Entry 6WFU (electron microscopy, 3.03 A resolution); this record covers chains C and D of the 60 polymer chains in the assembly.

[Chain C (and D)]
Molecule: VP1 capsid
From: Bat adeno-associated virus
Notes: chain D of this document is another copy of the same molecule, construct and numbering; everything in this record applies to it too
UniProtKB: A0A2Z4K548 (A0A2Z4K548_9VIRU); numbering as in UniProt (aligned over 209-721)
Chain sequence (513 residues; row label = number of the first residue in the row):
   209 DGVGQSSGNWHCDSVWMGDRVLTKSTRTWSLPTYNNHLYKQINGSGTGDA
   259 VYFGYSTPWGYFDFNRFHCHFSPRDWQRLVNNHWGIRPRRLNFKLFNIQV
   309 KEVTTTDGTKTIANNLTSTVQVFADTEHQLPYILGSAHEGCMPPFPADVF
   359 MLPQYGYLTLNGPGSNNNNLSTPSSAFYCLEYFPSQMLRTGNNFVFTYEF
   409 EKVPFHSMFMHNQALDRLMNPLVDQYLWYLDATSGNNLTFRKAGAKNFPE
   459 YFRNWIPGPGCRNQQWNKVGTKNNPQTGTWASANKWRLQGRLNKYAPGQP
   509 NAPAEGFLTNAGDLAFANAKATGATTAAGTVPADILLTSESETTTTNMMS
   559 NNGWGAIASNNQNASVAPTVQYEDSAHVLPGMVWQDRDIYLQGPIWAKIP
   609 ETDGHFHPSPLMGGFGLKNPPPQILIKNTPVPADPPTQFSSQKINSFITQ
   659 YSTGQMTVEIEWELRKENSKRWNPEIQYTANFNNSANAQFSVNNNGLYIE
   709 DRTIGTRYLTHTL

[Chain C / chain D interface]
Contacting residue pairs (106; chain C residue first):
  Asp-209(C) / Gln-213(D)  hydrogen bond
  Val-211(C) / Gly-212(D)
  Tyr-247(C) / Phe-353(D)  hydrophobic
  Tyr-247(C) / Ala-355(D)  hydrophobic
  Tyr-247(C) / Val-700(D)
  Tyr-247(C) / Gly-704(D)
  Lys-248(C) / Asn-702(D)
  Gln-249(C) / Ala-694(D)  hydrogen bond (side chain-backbone)
  Gln-249(C) / Asn-695(D)  hydrogen bond
  Gln-249(C) / Val-700(D)
  Gln-249(C) / Asn-701(D)  hydrogen bond (backbone-backbone)
  Gln-249(C) / Asn-702(D)  hydrogen bond (backbone-side chain)
  Asn-251(C) / Asn-702(D)
  Phe-261(C) / Ala-694(D)
  Tyr-263(C) / Ala-696(D)
  Tyr-263(C) / Ser-699(D)  hydrogen bond
  Tyr-263(C) / Val-700(D)  hydrophobic
  Asn-323(C) / Asn-322(D)  hydrogen bond
  Thr-325(C) / Val-211(D)
  Thr-325(C) / Gln-307(D)  hydrogen bond
  Thr-325(C) / Asn-322(D)  hydrogen bond
  Thr-325(C) / Leu-324(D)
  Ser-326(C) / Gln-307(D)
  Gln-329(C) / Trp-218(D)
  Gly-370(C) / Asn-692(D)
  Leu-378(C) / Asn-692(D)
  Leu-378(C) / Ser-693(D)
  Leu-378(C) / Ala-694(D)
  Ser-379(C) / Asn-692(D)
  Ser-379(C) / Ser-693(D)  hydrogen bond (side chain-backbone)
  Ser-379(C) / Asn-695(D)
  Ser-379(C) / Ala-696(D)  hydrogen bond (side chain-backbone)
  Thr-380(C) / Asn-692(D)  hydrogen bond
  Pro-381(C) / Asn-689(D)
  Pro-381(C) / Phe-690(D)
  Pro-381(C) / Asn-691(D)
  Pro-381(C) / Asn-692(D)
  Phe-385(C) / Phe-353(D)  hydrophobic
  Phe-385(C) / Ser-699(D)
  Phe-385(C) / Val-700(D)  hydrophobic
  Cys-387(C) / Phe-353(D)  hydrophobic
  Cys-387(C) / Pro-354(D)
  Glu-389(C) / Trp-218(D)  hydrogen bond (backbone-side chain)
  Glu-389(C) / Cys-220(D)
  Glu-389(C) / Pro-354(D)
  Glu-389(C) / Ala-355(D)
  Tyr-390(C) / Cys-220(D)
  Tyr-390(C) / Asp-221(D)
  Tyr-390(C) / Ser-222(D)  hydrogen bond
  Tyr-390(C) / Ser-280(D)
  Tyr-390(C) / Asp-283(D)  hydrogen bond
  Phe-391(C) / Trp-218(D)
  Phe-391(C) / Cys-220(D)
  Pro-392(C) / Trp-218(D)
  Pro-392(C) / Cys-220(D)
  Ser-393(C) / Trp-218(D)  hydrogen bond (backbone-backbone)
  Gln-394(C) / Asn-217(D)
  Met-395(C) / Ser-214(D)  hydrogen bond (backbone-side chain)
  Met-395(C) / Gly-216(D)
  Met-395(C) / Asn-217(D)  hydrogen bond (backbone-side chain)
  Met-395(C) / Phe-304(D)  hydrophobic
  Met-395(C) / Asn-305(D)
  Met-395(C) / Gln-663(D)
  Arg-397(C) / Val-211(D)
  Arg-397(C) / Gly-212(D)
  Arg-397(C) / Gln-213(D)  hydrogen bond (side chain-backbone)
  Arg-397(C) / Ser-214(D)
  Arg-397(C) / Asn-305(D)  hydrogen bond
  Arg-397(C) / Thr-398(D)
  Thr-398(C) / Gly-212(D)
  Gly-399(C) / Gly-212(D)  hydrogen bond (backbone-backbone)
  Asn-400(C) / Ser-214(D)  hydrogen bond
  Thr-637(C) / Gln-663(D)
  Pro-638(C) / Thr-236(D)
  Val-639(C) / Gln-307(D)
  Val-639(C) / Lys-309(D)
  Pro-640(C) / Ser-238(D)
  Pro-640(C) / Tyr-659(D)  hydrogen bond (backbone-side chain)
  Pro-640(C) / Thr-661(D)
  Ala-641(C) / Tyr-659(D)
  Asp-642(C) / Lys-318(D)  salt bridge
  Asp-642(C) / Ile-320(D)
  Asp-642(C) / Tyr-659(D)
  Pro-643(C) / Ser-238(D)
  Pro-643(C) / Pro-240(D)  hydrophobic
  Pro-643(C) / Met-359(D)  hydrophobic
  Pro-643(C) / Tyr-659(D)
  Pro-644(C) / Pro-240(D)
  Pro-644(C) / Met-359(D)
  Thr-645(C) / Tyr-242(D)
  Gln-646(C) / Met-359(D)
  Phe-647(C) / Gly-348(D)
  Phe-647(C) / Met-359(D)
  Phe-647(C) / Leu-360(D)
  Phe-647(C) / Pro-361(D)  hydrophobic
  Ser-648(C) / Met-359(D)
  Ser-649(C) / Glu-347(D)  hydrogen bond
  Gln-650(C) / Thr-530(D)
  Lys-651(C) / Asp-356(D)  salt bridge
  Lys-651(C) / Gly-704(D)
  Ile-652(C) / Ser-238(D)
  Ile-652(C) / Val-357(D)  hydrogen bond (backbone-backbone)
  Ile-652(C) / Phe-358(D)
  Phe-655(C) / Val-357(D)  hydrophobic
  Ile-656(C) / Lys-309(D)
  Ile-656(C) / Tyr-659(D)
Other interface residues (no listed pair), chain C (55 interface residues in all): Gly-210, His-245, Leu-246, Leu-324, Thr-327, Pro-371, Ser-383
Other interface residues (no listed pair), chain D (62 interface residues in all): His-219, Leu-239, Thr-241, Ile-306, Val-311, Ala-688, Phe-698, Asn-703, Leu-705

[Overview]
Chain C and chain D form an interface of 55 and 62 residues respectively; the contacts include 25 hydrogen
bonds and 2 salt bridges. Polar contacts include Asp-642(C)/Lys-318(D), Lys-651(C)/Asp-356(D) and
Asp-209(C)/Gln-213(D).
Both chains are VP1 capsid (Bat adeno-associated virus). Entry 6WFU (BatAAV-10HB - empty particles) was
determined by electron microscopy together with 6WFT from the same study.
